PDB entry 2DVB | X-ray diffraction, 2.25 A resolution | chains A and D of the 4 polymer chains in the assembly

== Chain A (and D) ==
Protein: Galactose-binding lectin
From: Arachis hypogaea
Notes: chain D of this document is another copy of the same molecule, construct and numbering; everything in this record applies to it too
Reference sequence: P02872 (LECG_ARAHY); residues 1-236 here correspond to UniProt positions 24-259 (UniProt number = residue number + 23)
Amino-acid sequence (236 residues; numbered 1 to 236; the number before each row is that of its first residue):
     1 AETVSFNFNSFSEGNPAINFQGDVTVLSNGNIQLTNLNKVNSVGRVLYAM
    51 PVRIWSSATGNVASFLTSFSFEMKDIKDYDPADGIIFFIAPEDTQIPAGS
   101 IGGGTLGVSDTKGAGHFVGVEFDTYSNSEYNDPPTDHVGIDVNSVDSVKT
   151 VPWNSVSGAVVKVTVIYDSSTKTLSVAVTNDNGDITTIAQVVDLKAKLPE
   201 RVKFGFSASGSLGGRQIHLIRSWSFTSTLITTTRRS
Not modelled in the structure: 233-236
UniProt features mapped onto this chain:
  - binding site (Mn(2+)): E121, D123, D132, H137
  - binding site (Ca(2+)): D123, Y125, N127, D132
Metal / ion sites: Mn2+: E121, D123, D132, H137; Ca2+: D123, Y125, N127, D132

== Chain A / chain D interface ==
Contacting residue pairs (42; chain A residue first):
  A1(A) - D184(D)
  T3(A) - G183(D)
  T3(A) - D184(D)  hydrogen bond
  S64(A) - I185(D)
  S64(A) - T187(D)  hydrogen bond
  F65(A) - I185(D)  hydrophobic
  L66(A) - A177(D)  hydrophobic
  L66(A) - I185(D)
  K149(A) - T171(D)
  T164(A) - T164(D)
  T164(A) - I166(D)
  I166(A) - T164(D)
  I166(A) - A177(D)  hydrophobic
  D168(A) - T187(D)  hydrogen bond
  D168(A) - I188(D)  hydrogen bond (side chain-backbone)
  D168(A) - A189(D)
  T171(A) - K149(D)
  T171(A) - A189(D)
  S175(A) - I166(D)
  S175(A) - S175(D)  hydrogen bond
  A177(A) - L66(D)  hydrophobic
  A177(A) - I166(D)  hydrophobic
  T179(A) - L66(D)
  G183(A) - T3(D)
  G183(A) - T226(D)
  D184(A) - A1(D)
  D184(A) - T3(D)  hydrogen bond
  D184(A) - T228(D)
  I185(A) - S64(D)
  I185(A) - F65(D)  hydrophobic
  I185(A) - L66(D)
  I185(A) - T226(D)
  I185(A) - T228(D)  hydrogen bond (backbone-side chain)
  T187(A) - S64(D)  hydrogen bond
  T187(A) - D168(D)  hydrogen bond
  I188(A) - D168(D)  hydrogen bond (backbone-side chain)
  A189(A) - D168(D)
  A189(A) - T171(D)
  T226(A) - G183(D)
  T226(A) - I185(D)
  T228(A) - D184(D)
  T228(A) - I185(D)  hydrogen bond (side chain-backbone)
Also at the interface, not in a pair above, chain A (26 interface residues in all): Y167, S169, T173, V176, S227
Also at the interface, not in a pair above, chain D (26 interface residues in all): Y167, S169, T173, V176, T179, S227

== Summary ==
Chain A and chain D each contribute 26 residues to their interface, with 11 hydrogen bonds. Polar contacts
include T3(A)-D184(D), S64(A)-T187(D) and D168(A)-T187(D). E121(A), D123(A), D132(A) and H137(A) coordinate
Mn2+. UniProt lists 4 Mn2+-binding residues and 4 Ca2+-binding residues on chain A.
Both chains are Galactose-binding lectin (Arachis hypogaea). Entry 2DVB (Crystal structure of peanut lectin
GAl-beta-1,6-GalNAc complex) was determined by X-ray diffraction, deposited together with 2DV9, 2DVA, 2DVD,
2DVF and 2DVG.
